6D8D - chains B and D of the 6 polymer chains in the assembly; structure by X-ray diffraction, 3.55 A resolution.

[Chain B (and D)]
Protein: Hemagglutinin HA2 chain
Organism: Influenza A virus
Notes: chain D of this document is another copy of the same molecule, construct and numbering; everything in this record applies to it too
Reference sequence: A0A218MY65 (A0A218MY65_9INFA); residues 1-221 here correspond to UniProt positions 340-560 (UniProt number = residue number + 339)
Amino-acid sequence (221 residues; each row starts with the number of its first residue):
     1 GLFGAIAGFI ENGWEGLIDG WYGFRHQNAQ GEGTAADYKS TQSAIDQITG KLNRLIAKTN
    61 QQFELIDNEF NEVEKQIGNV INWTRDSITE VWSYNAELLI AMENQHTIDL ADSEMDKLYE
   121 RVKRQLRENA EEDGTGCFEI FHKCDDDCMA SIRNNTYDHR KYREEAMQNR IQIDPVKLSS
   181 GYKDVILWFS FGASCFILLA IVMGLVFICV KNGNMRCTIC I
Unresolved in the structure: 172-221
Cystine bridges: Cys-144/Cys-148
Covalently attached groups: N-acetylglucosamine (NAG) linked to Asn-82

[Chain B / chain D interface]
Residue-residue contacts (44):
  Phe-3(B) / Phe-3(D)  hydrophobic
  Arg-54(B) / Leu-98(D)
  Thr-59(B) / Glu-90(D)
  Gln-61(B) / Asp-86(D)
  Gln-61(B) / Glu-90(D)  hydrogen bond
  Phe-63(B) / Asp-86(D)
  Phe-63(B) / Ser-87(D)
  Phe-63(B) / Glu-90(D)
  Ile-66(B) / Asn-79(D)
  Ile-66(B) / Trp-83(D)  hydrophobic
  Ile-77(B) / Val-80(D)  hydrophobic
  Ile-81(B) / Trp-83(D)
  Thr-84(B) / Trp-83(D)
  Thr-84(B) / Thr-84(D)
  Arg-85(B) / Trp-83(D)
  Ile-88(B) / Ser-87(D)
  Trp-92(B) / Val-91(D)  hydrophobic
  Trp-92(B) / Tyr-94(D)  hydrophobic
  Asn-95(B) / Tyr-94(D)  hydrogen bond (backbone-side chain)
  Asn-95(B) / Asn-95(D)
  Leu-99(B) / Tyr-94(D)
  Leu-99(B) / Leu-98(D)  hydrophobic
  Met-102(B) / Met-102(D)  hydrophobic
  His-106(B) / Gln-105(D)  hydrogen bond
  Ser-113(B) / Leu-2(D)
  Ser-113(B) / Phe-3(D)  hydrogen bond (side chain-backbone)
  Lys-117(B) / Leu-2(D)  hydrogen bond (side chain-backbone)
  Lys-117(B) / Phe-3(D)
  Lys-117(B) / Gly-4(D)
  Lys-123(B) / Lys-123(D)
  Arg-124(B) / Tyr-119(D)
  Arg-124(B) / Glu-132(D)  salt bridge
  Arg-124(B) / Gly-134(D)
  Arg-127(B) / Glu-131(D)  salt bridge
  Arg-127(B) / Glu-132(D)
  Arg-127(B) / Glu-139(D)  salt bridge
  Arg-127(B) / Phe-141(D)
  Glu-128(B) / Glu-128(D)
  Glu-128(B) / Glu-131(D)  hydrogen bond (backbone-side chain)
  Glu-128(B) / Arg-170(D)  salt bridge
  Arg-163(B) / Glu-131(D)  salt bridge
  Arg-163(B) / Arg-170(D)  hydrogen bond (side chain-backbone)
  Met-167(B) / Arg-170(D)
  Met-167(B) / Ile-171(D)  hydrophobic
Also at the interface, not in a pair above, chain B (32 interface residues in all): Gln-47, Glu-64, Val-73, Val-91, Glu-103, Leu-110, Glu-114, Glu-120
Also at the interface, not in a pair above, chain D (33 interface residues in all): Gly-1, Phe-9, Gln-76, Ile-77, Asp-109, Glu-120, Asp-133

[In short]
Chain B and chain D form an interface of 32 and 33 residues respectively, with 7 hydrogen bonds and 5 salt
bridges. Polar contacts include Arg-124(B)/Glu-132(D), Arg-127(B)/Glu-131(D) and Arg-127(B)/Glu-139(D).
N-acetylglucosamine is covalently linked to Asn-82(B).
Chain B and chain D are both Hemagglutinin HA2 chain (Influenza A virus); the structure, The crystal structure
of hemagglutinin from A/Hong Kong/125/2017 influenza virus in complex with LSTb, was determined by X-ray
diffraction, deposited together with 6D7C, 6D7U and 6D8B.
